9B8V - chains C and E of the 10 polymer chains in the assembly; structure by electron microscopy, 4.00 A resolution.

Chain C:
Name: Cellulose biosynthesis protein BcsG
Organism: Escherichia coli
UniProtKB: P37659 (BCSG_ECOLI); numbering as in UniProt (aligned over 1-559)
Chain sequence (567 residues; numbered 1 to 567; the number before each row is that of its first residue):
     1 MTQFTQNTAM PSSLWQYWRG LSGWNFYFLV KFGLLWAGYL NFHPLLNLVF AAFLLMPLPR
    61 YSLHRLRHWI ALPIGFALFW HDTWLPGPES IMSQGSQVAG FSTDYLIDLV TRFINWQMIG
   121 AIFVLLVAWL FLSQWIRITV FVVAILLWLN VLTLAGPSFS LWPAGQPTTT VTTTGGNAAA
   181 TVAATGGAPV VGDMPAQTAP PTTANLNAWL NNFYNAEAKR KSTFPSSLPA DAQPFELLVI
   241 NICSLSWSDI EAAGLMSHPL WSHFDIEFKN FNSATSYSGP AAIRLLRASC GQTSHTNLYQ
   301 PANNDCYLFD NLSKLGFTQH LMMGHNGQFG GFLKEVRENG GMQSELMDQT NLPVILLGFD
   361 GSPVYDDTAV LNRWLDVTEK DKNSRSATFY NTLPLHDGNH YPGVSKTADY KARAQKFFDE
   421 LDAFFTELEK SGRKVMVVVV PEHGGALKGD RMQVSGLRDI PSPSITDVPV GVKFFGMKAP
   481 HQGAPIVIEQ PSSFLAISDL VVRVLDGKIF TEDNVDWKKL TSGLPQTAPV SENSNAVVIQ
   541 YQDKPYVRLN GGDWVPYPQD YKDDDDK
Disordered / not traced: 1-13, 156-567
Sequence notes: expression tag (560-567)

Chain E:
Name: Cellulose synthase catalytic subunit [UDP-forming]
Organism: Escherichia coli
Notes: EC 2.4.1.12
UniProtKB: P37653 (BCSA_ECOLI); residues 2-872 here = UniProt positions 2-872
Chain sequence (887 residues; row label = number of the first residue in the row; numbering starts at 0):
     0 MGSILTRWLL IPPVNARLIG RYRDYRRHGA SAFSATLGCF WMILAWIFIP LEHPRWQRIR
    60 AEHKNLYPHI NASRPRPLDP VRYLIQTCWL LIGASRKETP KPRRRAFSGL QNIRGRYHQW
   120 MNELPERVSH KTQHLDEKKE LGHLSAGARR LILGIIVTFS LILALICVTQ PFNPLAQFIF
   180 LMLLWGVALI VRRMPGRFSA LMLIVLSLTV SCRYIWWRYT STLNWDDPVS LVCGLILLFA
   240 ETYAWIVLVL GYFQVVWPLN RQPVPLPKDM SLWPSVDIFV PTYNEDLNVV KNTIYASLGI
   300 DWPKDKLNIW ILDDGGREEF RQFAQNVGVK YIARTTHEHA KAGNINNALK YAKGEFVSIF
   360 DCDHVPTRSF LQMTMGWFLK EKQLAMMQTP HHFFSPDPFE RNLGRFRKTP NEGTLFYGLV
   420 QDGNDMWDAT FFCGSCAVIR RKPLDEIGGI AVETVTEDAH TSLRLHRRGY TSAYMRIPQA
   480 AGLATESLSA HIGQRIRWAR GMVQIFRLDN PLTGKGLKFA QRLCYVNAMF HFLSGIPRLI
   540 FLTAPLAFLL LHAYIIYAPA LMIALFVLPH MIHASLTNSK IQGKYRHSFW SEIYETVLAW
   600 YIAPPTLVAL INPHKGKFNV TAKGGLVEEE YVDWVISRPY IFLVLLNLVG VAVGIWRYFY
   660 GPPTEMLTVV VSMVWVFYNL IVLGGAVAVS VESKQVRRSH RVEMTMPAAI AREDGHLFSC
   720 TVQDFSDGGL GIKINGQAQI LEGQKVNLLL KRGQQEYVFP TQVARVMGNE VGLKLMPLTT
   780 QQHIDFVQCT FARADTWALW QDSYPEDKPL ESLLDILKLG FRGYRHLAEF APSSVKGIFR
   840 VLTSLVSWVV SFIPRRPERS ETAQPSDQAL AQQHHHHHHL EHHHHHH
Disordered / not traced: 96-107, 857-886
Sequence notes: initiating methionine (0); cloning artifact (1); expression tag (873-886)
UniProt features mapped onto this chain:
  - active site: D313, D457
  - binding site (substrate): D360, D362
Reported in the primary citation:
  - contacts within the chain: R81-S850 (hydrogen bond), Q85-R854

Interface between chain C and chain E:
Residue-residue contacts (18):
  Q134(C) - H52(E)  hydrogen bond
  Q134(C) - W55(E)
  W135(C) - I48(E)
  W135(C) - P49(E)
  W135(C) - R54(E)
  W135(C) - W55(E)  hydrogen bond (backbone-side chain)
  W135(C) - I58(E)  hydrophobic
  I136(C) - F47(E)
  I136(C) - P49(E)
  R137(C) - W45(E)  hydrogen bond (side chain-backbone)
  R137(C) - I46(E)
  R137(C) - F47(E)  hydrogen bond (backbone-backbone)
  R137(C) - I48(E)
  R137(C) - P49(E)
  R137(C) - E51(E)  salt bridge
  V140(C) - I46(E)
  V140(C) - F47(E)  hydrophobic
  F141(C) - F47(E)  hydrophobic
Interface residues without a listed pair, chain C (7 interface residues in all): S133
Interface residues without a listed pair, chain E (11 interface residues in all): L50
Interface features reported in the paper:
  - interface residues, chain E: F47(E)

Overview:
Chain C and chain E form an interface of 7 and 11 residues respectively; the contacts include 4 hydrogen bonds
and 1 salt bridge. Polar pairs include R137(C)-E51(E), Q134(C)-H52(E) and W135(C)-W55(E). The paper reports
the interface residue F47(E); contacts within the chain involving R81(E), S850(E) and Q85(E) among others.
Chain C is Cellulose biosynthesis protein BcsG and chain E is Cellulose synthase catalytic subunit
[UDP-forming], both from Escherichia coli; the structure, AlphaFold2 informed cryo-EM model of the E. coli
cellulose synthase BcsAG3B6 complex, was determined by electron microscopy (same publication as 9B87, 9B8A,
9B8H and 9B8I).
